3P74 - chain A; structure by X-ray diffraction, 1.20 A resolution.

== Chain A ==
Name: Pentaerythritol tetranitrate reductase
Source organism: Enterobacter cloacae
Notes: EC 1.6.99.1
UniProtKB: P71278 (P71278_ENTCL); residues 0-364 here correspond to UniProt positions 1-365 (UniProt number = residue number + 1)
Amino-acid sequence (373 residues; each row starts with the number of its first residue; numbering starts at 0):
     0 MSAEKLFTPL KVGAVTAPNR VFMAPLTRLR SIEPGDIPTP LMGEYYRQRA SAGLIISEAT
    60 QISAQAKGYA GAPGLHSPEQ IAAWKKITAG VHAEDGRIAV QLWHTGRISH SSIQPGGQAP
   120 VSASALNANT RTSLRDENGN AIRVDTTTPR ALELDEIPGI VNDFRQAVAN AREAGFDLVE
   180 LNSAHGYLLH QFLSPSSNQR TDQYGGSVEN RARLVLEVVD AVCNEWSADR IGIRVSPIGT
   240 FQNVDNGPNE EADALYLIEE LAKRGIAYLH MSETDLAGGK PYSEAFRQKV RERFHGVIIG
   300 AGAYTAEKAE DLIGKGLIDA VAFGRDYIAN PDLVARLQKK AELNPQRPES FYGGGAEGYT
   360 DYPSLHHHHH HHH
Unresolved in the structure: 0-3, 367-372
Differences from the reference sequence: engineered mutation Asn181 (His182 in P71278); expression tag (365-372)
Ligand contacts: FMN (flavin mononucleotide): Ala23, Pro24, Leu25, Thr26, Glu57, Ala58, Gln100, Asn181, His184, Arg233, Ser271, Leu275, Ala300, Gly301, Ala302, Ala321, Phe322, Gly323, Arg324, Ile327, Phe350, Tyr351

== Summary ==
Bound to chain A: flavin mononucleotide.
Chain A is Pentaerythritol tetranitrate reductase (Enterobacter cloacae); the structure, H181N mutant of
pentaerythritol tetranitrate reductase containing a C-terminal His8-tag, was determined by X-ray diffraction
together with 3P7Y, 3P80, 3P81 and 3P82 from the same study.
